PDB entry 6P8S | X-ray diffraction, 2.00 A resolution | chains A and E of the 3 polymer chains in the assembly

# Chain A
Protein: HORMA domain containing protein
Organism: Pseudomonas aeruginosa
UniProtKB: Q8GQ50 (Q8GQ50_PSEAI); numbering as in UniProt (aligned over 1-166)
Amino-acid sequence (166 residues; numbered 1 to 166; the number before each row is that of its first residue):
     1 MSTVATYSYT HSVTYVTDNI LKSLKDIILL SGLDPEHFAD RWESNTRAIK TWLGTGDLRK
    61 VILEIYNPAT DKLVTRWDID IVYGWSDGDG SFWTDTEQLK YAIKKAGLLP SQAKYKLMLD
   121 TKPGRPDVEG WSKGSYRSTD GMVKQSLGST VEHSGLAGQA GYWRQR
Not modelled in the structure: 1-4

# Chain E
Protein: Peptide 1
Organism: Pseudomonas aeruginosa
Amino-acid sequence (10 residues; numbered -2 to 7; the number before each row is that of its first residue; numbers below 1 keep their minus sign (Ser-2 is residue -2)):
    -2 SNAEVMEFNP
Not modelled in the structure: -2 to 0

# Chain A / chain E interface
Pairs across the interface - 31 pairs, chain A then chain E:
  Arg41(A) with Phe5(E); Pro7(E)
  Ser44(A) with Phe5(E)
  Trp52(A) with Met3(E), hydrophobic
  Lys116(A) with Glu4(E), salt bridge
  Met118(A) with Val2(E), hydrophobic; Met3(E); Glu4(E)
  Leu119(A) with Val2(E); Met3(E), hydrogen bond (backbone-backbone)
  Asp120(A) with Glu1(E)
  Thr121(A) with Glu1(E), hydrogen bond
  Lys122(A) with Glu1(E)
  Pro123(A) with Glu1(E)
  Arg125(A) with Glu1(E), salt bridge; Met3(E)
  Gly130(A) with Glu4(E); Phe5(E); Asn6(E), hydrogen bond (backbone-backbone)
  Trp131(A) with Met3(E); Glu4(E); Phe5(E)
  Ser132(A) with Met3(E); Glu4(E), hydrogen bond (backbone-backbone); Asn6(E), hydrogen bond
  Lys133(A) with Val2(E); Met3(E)
  Gly134(A) with Val2(E), hydrogen bond (backbone-backbone); Glu4(E)
  Ser135(A) with Val2(E)
  Tyr136(A) with Val2(E)
Other interface residues (no listed pair), chain A (20 interface residues in all): Arg59, Glu129

# In short
The interface between chain A and chain E involves 20 residues on one side and 7 on the other, with 6 hydrogen
bonds and 2 salt bridges. Polar contacts include Lys116(A)-Glu4(E), Arg125(A)-Glu1(E) and Thr121(A)-Glu1(E).
Chain A is HORMA domain containing protein and chain E is Peptide 1, both from Pseudomonas aeruginosa; the
structure, Structure of P. aeruginosa ATCC27853 HORMA1:HORMA2:Peptide 1 complex, was determined by X-ray
diffraction, deposited together with 6P8U, 6P8V and 6U7B.
